7EZH - chains D and P of the 6 polymer chains in the assembly; structure by electron microscopy, 3.20 A resolution.

# Chain D
Name: Cholecystokinin receptor type A
Source organism: Homo sapiens
UniProtKB: P32238 (CCKAR_HUMAN); residue numbers follow UniProt; this construct covers 1-428
Amino-acid sequence (428 residues; each row starts with the number of its first residue):
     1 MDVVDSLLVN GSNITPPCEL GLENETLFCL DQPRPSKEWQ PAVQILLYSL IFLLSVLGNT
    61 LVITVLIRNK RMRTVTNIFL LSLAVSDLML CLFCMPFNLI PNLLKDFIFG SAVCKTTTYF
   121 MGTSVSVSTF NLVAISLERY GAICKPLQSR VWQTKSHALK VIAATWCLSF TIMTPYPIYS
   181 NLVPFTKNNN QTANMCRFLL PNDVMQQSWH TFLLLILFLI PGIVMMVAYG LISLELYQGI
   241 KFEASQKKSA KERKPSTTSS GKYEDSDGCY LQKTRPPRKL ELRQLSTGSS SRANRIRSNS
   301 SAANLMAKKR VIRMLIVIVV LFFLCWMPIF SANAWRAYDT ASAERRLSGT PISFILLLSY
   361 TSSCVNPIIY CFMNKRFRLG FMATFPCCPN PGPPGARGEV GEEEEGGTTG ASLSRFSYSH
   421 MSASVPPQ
Disordered / not traced: 1-37, 246-297, 386-428
Cystine bridges: C114-C196
Reported in the primary citation:
  - mutagenesis - I296G: unchanged binding to Guanine nucleotide-binding protein G(i) subunit alpha-1
  - mutagenesis - I296G: unchanged signaling with Guanine nucleotide-binding protein G(i) subunit alpha-1
  - mutagenesis - F107A, R197A, N333A, R336A, E344A, L347A, S348A: abolished binding to Cholecystokinin-8 (chain P)
  - specificity-determining residues: R197, I296

# Chain P
Name: Cholecystokinin-8
Source organism: Homo sapiens
Amino-acid sequence (9 residues; each row starts with the number of its first residue):
     1 DYMGWMDFF
Modified / non-standard residues: Y2 (O-sulfo-L-tyrosine; TYS)

# Interface between chain D and chain P
Residue-residue contacts (43; chain D residue first):
  C94(D) with F8(P)
  F97(D) with M6(P)
  N98(D) with F8(P); F9(P), hydrogen bond (side chain-backbone)
  P101(D) with Y2(P)
  K105(D) with Y2(P)
  D106(D) with Y2(P)
  T118(D) with M6(P)
  M121(D) with M6(P), hydrophobic; F8(P); F9(P)
  Y176(D) with D7(P), hydrogen bond; F8(P)
  F185(D) with Y2(P)
  M195(D) with Y2(P)
  C196(D) with Y2(P); M6(P), hydrophobic
  R197(D) with Y2(P); G4(P), hydrogen bond (side chain-backbone); W5(P); M6(P)
  F198(D) with D7(P)
  H210(D) with D7(P), salt bridge
  F330(D) with F8(P), hydrophobic
  A332(D) with W5(P)
  N333(D) with W5(P); D7(P), hydrogen bond (side chain-backbone); F8(P)
  R336(D) with W5(P); D7(P), salt bridge
  A343(D) with W5(P)
  E344(D) with M3(P); G4(P); W5(P)
  L347(D) with W5(P), hydrophobic
  S348(D) with M3(P); G4(P); W5(P)
  I352(D) with W5(P), hydrophobic
  L356(D) with F8(P); F9(P)
  Y360(D) with F8(P), hydrogen bond (side chain-backbone); F9(P), hydrogen bond (side chain-backbone)
Also at the interface, not in a pair above, chain D (33 interface residues in all): N102, T117, G122, V125, T186, I329, R345
Also at the interface, not in a pair above, chain P (9 interface residues in all): D1

# Overview
The interface between chain D and chain P involves 33 residues on one side and 9 on the other; the contacts
include 6 hydrogen bonds and 2 salt bridges. Among the polar pairs are H210(D)-D7(P), R336(D)-D7(P) and
N98(D)-F9(P). From the paper: F107A, R197A and N333A of chain D, among others, abolish binding to
Cholecystokinin-8 (chain P); specificity determinants R197(D) and I296(D); 8 substitutions were tested in all.
Here chain D is Cholecystokinin receptor type A and chain P is Cholecystokinin-8, both from Homo sapiens.
Entry 7EZH (Cryo-EM structure of an activated Cholecystokinin A receptor (CCKAR)-Gi complex) was determined by
electron microscopy together with 7EZK and 7EZM from the same study.
